8D2T - chains B and C of the 3 polymer chains in the assembly; structure by electron microscopy, 3.40 A resolution.

[Chain B]
Name: FAB light chain
Source organism: Mus musculus
Notes: antibody fragment or engineered binder
Amino-acid sequence (201 residues; each row starts with the number of its first residue):
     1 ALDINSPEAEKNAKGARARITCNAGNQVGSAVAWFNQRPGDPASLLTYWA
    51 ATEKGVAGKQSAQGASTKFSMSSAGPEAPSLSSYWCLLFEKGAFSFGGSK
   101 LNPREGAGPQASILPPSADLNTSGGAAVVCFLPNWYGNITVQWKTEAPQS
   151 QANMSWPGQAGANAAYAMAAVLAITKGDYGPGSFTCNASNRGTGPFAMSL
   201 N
Cystine bridges: C22-C86, C130-C186

[Chain C]
Name: FAB heavy chain
Source organism: Mus musculus
Notes: antibody fragment or engineered binder
Amino-acid sequence (203 residues; numbered 1 to 203; the number before each row is that of its first residue):
     1 ASKLELSGPAEPRGSKSAQITCKAKGFPEARFWVFWLFQRAAALDWPAAN
    51 FSGGPVQFESRFQGNASLKGSQAQANAELNIGALGSSTATYRCGWKLANG
   101 GFFPSWGGANVNGAAGAKAPAVYPVEISGAGTGSVTLGCLVKGYNAKPNL
   151 TWPGASGALTFPSELNGALWNLASAVTGSGFPSATCAVGFGAATDVDKKV
   201 AAA
Cystine bridges: C22-C93, C139-C186

[Chain B / chain C interface]
Residue-residue contacts (58):
  A33(B) - F102(C)  hydrophobic
  F35(B) - F103(C)
  F35(B) - W106(C)  hydrophobic
  Q37(B) - Q39(C)  hydrogen bond
  Q37(B) - R92(C)
  D41(B) - R92(C)
  P42(B) - R92(C)
  P42(B) - W106(C)  hydrophobic
  P42(B) - G107(C)
  A43(B) - W106(C)  hydrogen bond (backbone-side chain)
  L45(B) - F102(C)  hydrophobic
  L45(B) - F103(C)
  Y48(B) - F102(C)  hydrophobic
  W49(B) - F102(C)
  K54(B) - P104(C)
  W85(B) - Q39(C)
  W85(B) - A42(C)
  W85(B) - L44(C)
  F89(B) - G100(C)
  F89(B) - G101(C)
  F89(B) - F102(C)  hydrophobic
  G92(B) - W46(C)
  A93(B) - W46(C)  hydrophobic
  A93(B) - E59(C)
  F94(B) - F35(C)  hydrophobic
  F94(B) - W46(C)
  F94(B) - G101(C)
  F96(B) - L37(C)  hydrophobic
  F96(B) - L44(C)
  F96(B) - F103(C)  hydrophobic
  S112(B) - T136(C)
  L114(B) - V125(C)
  L114(B) - E126(C)
  P115(B) - V125(C)
  P115(B) - E126(C)
  S117(B) - P124(C)
  D119(B) - V122(C)
  L120(B) - Y123(C)
  A127(B) - L140(C)  hydrophobic
  V129(B) - V125(C)  hydrophobic
  F131(B) - F161(C)  hydrophobic
  F131(B) - A173(C)  hydrophobic
  F131(B) - S174(C)
  F131(B) - A175(C)  hydrophobic
  P133(B) - L159(C)
  N153(B) - E164(C)
  N153(B) - N166(C)
  M154(B) - E164(C)  hydrogen bond (backbone-side chain)
  S155(B) - F161(C)
  S155(B) - P162(C)
  W156(B) - P162(C)
  P157(B) - F161(C)  hydrophobic
  P157(B) - P162(C)
  A167(B) - L159(C)  hydrophobic
  A167(B) - F161(C)  hydrophobic
  M168(B) - F161(C)
  A169(B) - F161(C)  hydrophobic
  V171(B) - N171(C)
Other interface residues (no listed pair), chain B (39 interface residues in all): L87, Q110, I113, N134
Other interface residues (no listed pair), chain C (36 interface residues in all): A43, S128, L137, G138, K198

[Summary]
39 residues of chain B and 36 residues of chain C are in contact, with 3 hydrogen bonds. Polar contacts
include Q37(B)-Q39(C), A43(B)-W106(C) and M154(B)-E164(C).
Chain B is FAB light chain and chain C is FAB heavy chain, both from Mus musculus; the structure, Zebrafish
MFSD2A isoform B in inward open ligand-free conformation, was determined by electron microscopy (same
publication as 8D2S, 8D2U, 8D2V, 8D2W and 8D2X).
